PDB entry 1E1H | X-ray diffraction, 1.80 A resolution | chains C and D of the 4 polymer chains in the assembly

[Chain C]
Name: Botulinum neurotoxin type A light chain
From: Clostridium botulinum
Notes: EC 3.4.24.69
UniProt: Q45894 (BXA2_CLOBO); residues 9-249 here correspond to UniProt positions 10-250 (UniProt number = residue number + 1)
Sequence (287 residues; row label = number of the first residue in the row; numbers below 1 keep their minus sign (Met-37 is residue -37)):
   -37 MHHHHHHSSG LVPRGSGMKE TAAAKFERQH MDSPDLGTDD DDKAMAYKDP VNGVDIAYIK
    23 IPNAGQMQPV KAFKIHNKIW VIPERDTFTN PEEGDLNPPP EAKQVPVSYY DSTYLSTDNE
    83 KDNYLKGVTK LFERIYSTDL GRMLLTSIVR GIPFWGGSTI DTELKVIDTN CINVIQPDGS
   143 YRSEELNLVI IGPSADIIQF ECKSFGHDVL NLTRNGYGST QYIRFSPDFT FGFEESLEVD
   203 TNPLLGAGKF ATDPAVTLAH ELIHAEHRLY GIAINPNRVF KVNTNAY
Disordered / not traced: -37 to 6, 199-206
Bound ions: Zn2+ site 1: His222, His226 (shared with 1 residue of chain A; Glu261(D) of chain D); Zn2+ site 2: Tyr249 (shared with 2 residues of chain A; 1 residue of chain B)
Reported in the primary citation:
  - catalytic residues: Gln161, Glu163, Glu223 (proposed by the authors, not directly observed)
  - specificity-determining residues: Ile236 (proposed by the authors, not directly observed)

[Chain D]
Name: Botulinum neurotoxin type A light chain
From: Clostridium botulinum
Notes: EC 3.4.24.69
UniProt: Q45894 (BXA2_CLOBO); residues 250-415 here correspond to UniProt positions 251-416 (UniProt number = residue number + 1)
Sequence (174 residues; numbered 250 to 423; the number before each row is that of its first residue):
   250 YEMSGLEVSF EELRTFGGHD AKFIDSLQEN EFRLYYYNKF KDVASTLNKA KSIIGTTASL
   310 QYMKNVFKEK YLLSEDTSGK FSVDKLKFDK LYKMLTEIYT EDNFVNFFKV INRKTYLNFD
   370 KAVFRINIVP DENYTIKDGF NLKGANLSTN FNGQNTEINS RNFTRLLEHH HHHH
Disordered / not traced: 393, 416-423
Bound ions: Zn2+: Glu261 (shared with 1 residue of chain A; His222(C), His226(C) of chain C)
Reported in the primary citation:
  - catalytic residues: Tyr365 (proposed by the authors, not directly observed)
  - specificity-determining residues: Glu260 (proposed by the authors, not directly observed)

[Chain C / chain D interface]
Pairs across the interface (193):
  Pro68(C) - Asn367(D)
  Pro68(C) - Phe368(D)
  Pro68(C) - Asp369(D)
  Pro68(C) - Lys370(D)
  Val69(C) - Asp369(D)
  Val69(C) - Lys370(D)
  Val69(C) - Val372(D)  hydrophobic
  Tyr71(C) - Leu415(D)  hydrophobic
  Asn85(C) - Val378(D)
  Lys88(C) - Val378(D)
  Gly89(C) - Ile377(D)
  Gly89(C) - Val378(D)
  Lys92(C) - Ile377(D)  hydrogen bond (side chain-backbone)
  Lys92(C) - Val378(D)  hydrogen bond (side chain-backbone)
  Lys92(C) - Pro379(D)
  Lys92(C) - Asp380(D)  salt bridge
  Lys92(C) - Tyr383(D)  hydrogen bond (side chain-backbone)
  Lys92(C) - Ile385(D)
  Leu93(C) - Ile377(D)  hydrophobic
  Leu93(C) - Tyr383(D)
  Glu95(C) - Ile385(D)
  Arg96(C) - Phe357(D)
  Arg96(C) - Val359(D)
  Arg96(C) - Tyr383(D)  hydrogen bond
  Arg96(C) - Thr384(D)
  Arg96(C) - Ile385(D)  hydrogen bond (side chain-backbone)
  Arg96(C) - Lys386(D)  hydrogen bond (side chain-backbone)
  Arg96(C) - Asp387(D)
  Arg96(C) - Gly388(D)
  Ile97(C) - Phe357(D)  hydrophobic
  Ser99(C) - Ile385(D)
  Thr100(C) - Phe357(D)
  Leu102(C) - Ile347(D)
  Leu102(C) - Tyr348(D)  hydrophobic
  Leu102(C) - Asn352(D)
  Leu102(C) - Phe353(D)  hydrophobic
  Leu102(C) - Phe356(D)  hydrophobic
  Gly103(C) - Phe353(D)
  Met105(C) - Met343(D)  hydrophobic
  Met105(C) - Tyr348(D)  hydrogen bond (backbone-side chain)
  Leu106(C) - Tyr348(D)
  Leu106(C) - Phe353(D)  hydrophobic
  Ser109(C) - Tyr348(D)  hydrogen bond
  Arg112(C) - Glu318(D)  hydrogen bond (side chain-backbone)
  Arg112(C) - Lys319(D)
  Arg112(C) - Leu321(D)
  Gly113(C) - Lys319(D)
  Ile114(C) - Val315(D)  hydrophobic
  Ile114(C) - Phe316(D)
  Ile114(C) - Lys319(D)  hydrogen bond (backbone-side chain)
  Pro115(C) - Phe316(D)
  Phe116(C) - Val292(D)  hydrophobic
  Phe116(C) - Thr295(D)
  Phe116(C) - Leu296(D)  hydrophobic
  Phe116(C) - Phe316(D)  hydrophobic
  Phe116(C) - Lys319(D)
  Phe116(C) - Tyr320(D)
  Trp117(C) - Ile302(D)  hydrophobic
  Trp117(C) - Ile303(D)
  Trp117(C) - Thr306(D)
  Trp117(C) - Met312(D)
  Trp117(C) - Phe316(D)
  Asp123(C) - Lys298(D)
  Asp123(C) - Ala299(D)
  Thr124(C) - Lys298(D)
  Thr124(C) - Ala299(D)
  Thr124(C) - Lys300(D)  hydrogen bond (backbone-backbone)
  Thr124(C) - Ser301(D)  hydrogen bond (backbone-backbone)
  Glu125(C) - Ser301(D)
  Glu125(C) - Ile303(D)
  Leu126(C) - Ser301(D)  hydrogen bond (backbone-backbone)
  Leu126(C) - Ile302(D)
  Leu126(C) - Ile303(D)  hydrogen bond (backbone-backbone)
  Leu126(C) - Leu309(D)  hydrophobic
  Leu126(C) - Met312(D)  hydrophobic
  Lys127(C) - Ile303(D)
  Ile160(C) - Val372(D)  hydrophobic
  Arg176(C) - Tyr284(D)
  Arg176(C) - Tyr285(D)
  Asn177(C) - Lys288(D)
  Gly178(C) - Lys288(D)
  Gly178(C) - Val292(D)
  Gly178(C) - Tyr320(D)  hydrogen bond (backbone-side chain)
  Tyr179(C) - Val292(D)  hydrophobic
  Tyr179(C) - Lys319(D)  hydrogen bond (backbone-side chain)
  Tyr179(C) - Tyr320(D)  hydrogen bond (backbone-side chain)
  Pro189(C) - Ile375(D)
  Asp190(C) - Arg374(D)
  Asp190(C) - Ile375(D)  hydrogen bond (backbone-backbone)
  Phe191(C) - Phe373(D)
  Phe191(C) - Arg374(D)
  Phe191(C) - Ile375(D)
  Phe191(C) - Leu415(D)  hydrophobic
  Thr192(C) - Val372(D)
  Thr192(C) - Phe373(D)  hydrogen bond (backbone-backbone)
  Thr192(C) - Ile375(D)
  Phe193(C) - Asn367(D)
  Phe193(C) - Ala371(D)
  Phe193(C) - Val372(D)  hydrophobic
  Gly194(C) - Asp369(D)
  Gly194(C) - Ala371(D)  hydrogen bond (backbone-backbone)
  Gly194(C) - Phe373(D)
  Phe195(C) - Ile360(D)
  Phe195(C) - Asn361(D)
  Phe195(C) - Arg362(D)
  Phe195(C) - Asp369(D)
  Glu196(C) - Asp369(D)
  Glu197(C) - Ile360(D)
  Glu197(C) - Asn361(D)
  Glu197(C) - Lys363(D)
  Lys211(C) - Gln403(D)
  Lys211(C) - Asn404(D)
  Lys211(C) - Thr405(D)  hydrogen bond (backbone-side chain)
  Lys211(C) - Glu406(D)
  Phe212(C) - Ile360(D)  hydrophobic
  Phe212(C) - Asn399(D)
  Phe212(C) - Phe400(D)
  Phe212(C) - Gln403(D)
  Phe212(C) - Asn404(D)
  Ala213(C) - Gln403(D)  hydrogen bond (backbone-backbone)
  Ala213(C) - Thr405(D)
  Ala213(C) - Phe412(D)  hydrophobic
  Thr214(C) - Asn361(D)
  Asp215(C) - Val359(D)
  Asp215(C) - Tyr383(D)  hydrogen bond
  Asp215(C) - Gln403(D)
  Pro216(C) - Ile375(D)  hydrophobic
  Pro216(C) - Phe389(D)
  Ala217(C) - Phe357(D)  hydrophobic
  Ala217(C) - Tyr383(D)
  Val218(C) - Glu350(D)
  Val218(C) - Phe357(D)  hydrophobic
  Val218(C) - Val359(D)  hydrophobic
  Val218(C) - Asn361(D)
  Ala221(C) - Phe353(D)  hydrophobic
  His222(C) - Glu261(D)  salt bridge
  His222(C) - Thr264(D)
  His222(C) - Glu350(D)  salt bridge
  Ile225(C) - Thr264(D)
  Ile225(C) - Tyr348(D)
  Ile225(C) - Thr349(D)
  Ile225(C) - Glu350(D)
  His226(C) - Glu260(D)  salt bridge
  His226(C) - Glu261(D)  salt bridge
  His226(C) - Thr264(D)  hydrogen bond
  Glu228(C) - Leu344(D)
  Glu228(C) - Tyr348(D)
  His229(C) - Glu260(D)  salt bridge
  His229(C) - Arg263(D)
  His229(C) - Thr264(D)
  His229(C) - Leu344(D)  hydrogen bond (side chain-backbone)
  Leu231(C) - Lys319(D)  hydrogen bond (backbone-side chain)
  Tyr232(C) - Phe289(D)
  Tyr232(C) - Lys319(D)
  Tyr232(C) - Leu344(D)  hydrophobic
  Gly233(C) - Tyr285(D)
  Ile234(C) - Arg263(D)  hydrogen bond (backbone-side chain)
  Ile234(C) - Tyr285(D)
  Ile234(C) - Phe289(D)  hydrophobic
  Ile234(C) - Leu344(D)  hydrophobic
  Ile234(C) - Thr345(D)
  Ala235(C) - Glu260(D)
  Ala235(C) - Arg263(D)
  Ala235(C) - Tyr285(D)  hydrogen bond (backbone-side chain)
  Ile236(C) - Phe259(D)  hydrophobic
  Ile236(C) - Glu260(D)  hydrogen bond (backbone-side chain)
  Ile236(C) - Arg263(D)
  Ile236(C) - Phe281(D)  hydrophobic
  Ile236(C) - Tyr285(D)
  Arg240(C) - Ser258(D)
  Arg240(C) - Phe259(D)  hydrogen bond (backbone-backbone)
  Arg240(C) - Phe281(D)
  Val241(C) - Val257(D)
  Phe242(C) - Leu255(D)
  Phe242(C) - Glu256(D)
  Phe242(C) - Val257(D)  hydrogen bond (backbone-backbone)
  Phe242(C) - Phe259(D)  hydrophobic
  Phe242(C) - Leu262(D)  hydrophobic
  Phe242(C) - Phe272(D)
  Lys243(C) - Glu251(D)  salt bridge
  Lys243(C) - Met252(D)  hydrogen bond (side chain-backbone)
  Lys243(C) - Ser253(D)
  Lys243(C) - Gly254(D)
  Lys243(C) - Leu255(D)
  Lys243(C) - Glu256(D)  hydrogen bond (backbone-side chain)
  Val244(C) - Gly254(D)
  Val244(C) - Leu255(D)  hydrogen bond (backbone-backbone)
  Val244(C) - Val257(D)  hydrophobic
  Val244(C) - Phe272(D)  hydrophobic
  Asn245(C) - Met252(D)
  Asn245(C) - Ser253(D)
  Thr246(C) - Ser253(D)  hydrogen bond (backbone-backbone)
  Thr246(C) - Gly254(D)
Other interface residues (no listed pair), chain C (75 interface residues in all): Tyr76, Asp101, Gly180, Pro238, Ala248
Other interface residues (no listed pair), chain D (85 interface residues in all): Tyr341, Val354, Asn376

[Summary]
The interface between chain C and chain D involves 75 residues on one side and 85 on the other, with 35
hydrogen bonds and 7 salt bridges. Polar pairs include Lys92(C)-Asp380(D), His222(C)-Glu261(D) and
His222(C)-Glu350(D). His222(C), His226(C) and Glu261(D) coordinate Zn2+. The paper reports catalytic residues
Gln161(C), Glu163(C) and Tyr365(D) among others; specificity determinants Ile236(C) and Glu260(D).
Here chain C is Botulinum neurotoxin type A light chain and chain D is Botulinum neurotoxin type A light
chain, both from Clostridium botulinum. Entry 1E1H (Crystal Structure of recombinant Botulinum Neurotoxin Type
A Light Chain, self-inhibiting Zn endopeptidase) was determined by X-ray diffraction.
